6MGV - chains A and B; structure by electron microscopy, 3.10 A resolution.

== Chain A (and B) ==
Molecule: Calcium permeable stress-gated cation channel 1
From: Arabidopsis thaliana
Notes: chain B of this document is another copy of the same molecule, construct and numbering; everything in this record applies to it too
Reference sequence: Q5XEZ5 (CSC1_ARATH); residues 1-771 here = UniProt positions 1-771
Amino-acid sequence (781 residues; row label = number of the first residue in the row):
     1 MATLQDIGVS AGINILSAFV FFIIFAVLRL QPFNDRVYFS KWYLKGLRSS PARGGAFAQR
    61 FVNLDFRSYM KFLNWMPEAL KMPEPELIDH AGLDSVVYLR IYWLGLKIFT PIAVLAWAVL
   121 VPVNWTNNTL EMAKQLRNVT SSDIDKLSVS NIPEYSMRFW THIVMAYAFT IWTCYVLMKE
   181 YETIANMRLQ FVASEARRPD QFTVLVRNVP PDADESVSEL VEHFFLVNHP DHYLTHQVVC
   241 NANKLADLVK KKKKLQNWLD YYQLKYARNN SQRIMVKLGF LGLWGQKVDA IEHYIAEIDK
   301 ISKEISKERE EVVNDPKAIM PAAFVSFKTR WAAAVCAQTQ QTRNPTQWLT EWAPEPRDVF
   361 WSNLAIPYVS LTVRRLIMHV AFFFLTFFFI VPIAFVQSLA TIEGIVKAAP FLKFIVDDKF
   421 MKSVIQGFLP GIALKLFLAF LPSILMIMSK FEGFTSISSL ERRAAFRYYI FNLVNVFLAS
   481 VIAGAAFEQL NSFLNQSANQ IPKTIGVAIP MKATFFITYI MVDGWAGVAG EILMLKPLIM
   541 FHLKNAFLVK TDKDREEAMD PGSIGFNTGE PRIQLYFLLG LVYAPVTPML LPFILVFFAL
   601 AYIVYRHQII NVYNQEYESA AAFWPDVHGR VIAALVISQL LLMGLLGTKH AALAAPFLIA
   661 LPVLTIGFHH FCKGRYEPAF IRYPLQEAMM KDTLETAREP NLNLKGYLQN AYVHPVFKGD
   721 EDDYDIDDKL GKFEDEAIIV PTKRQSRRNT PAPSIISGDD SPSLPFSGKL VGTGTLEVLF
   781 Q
Unresolved in the structure: 1-2, 51-70, 123-155, 402-419, 491-501, 719-781
Sequence notes: cloning artifact (772-781)
Swiss-Prot annotation at these positions:
  - mutagenesis: W75 (W75K: Abolished activation in response to poke without affecting activation in response to stretch), P77 (P77R: Does not affect activation in response to poke or stretch), L80 (L80E: Abolished activation in response to poke without affecting activation in response to stretch), V335 (V335W: Abolished homodimerization, leading to formation of a monomer), K435 (K435I: Abolished activation in response to poke; when associated with I-536), L438 (L438K: Converts the channel into a constitutively active phospholipid scramblase), A439 (A439K: Converts the channel into an osmolarity-sensing phospholipid scramblase), E531 (E531A: Decreases the stretch-activated single-channel conductance by 1.6-fold), K536 (K536I: Abolished activation in response to poke; when associated with I-435)
What the authors report for this chain:
  - contacts within the chain: E531-R572, E531-Y605

== Chain A / chain B interface ==
Residue-residue contacts - 46 pairs, chain A then chain B:
  F224(A) with Q686(B)
  V227(A) with M689(B)
  N228(A) with W331(B), hydrogen bond (backbone-side chain); Q686(B); M689(B)
  H229(A) with W331(B); L685(B)
  P230(A) with M689(B)
  W331(A) with N228(B), hydrogen bond (side chain-backbone); H229(B)
  V335(A) with V335(B), hydrophobic
  Q338(A) with Q338(B); R682(B), hydrogen bond (backbone-side chain)
  T339(A) with R682(B); L685(B)
  Q340(A) with R682(B); P684(B); L685(B), hydrogen bond (backbone-backbone)
  Q341(A) with P684(B); L685(B); Q686(B), hydrogen bond (backbone-backbone)
  T342(A) with P684(B); Q686(B), hydrogen bond
  R343(A) with E687(B), salt bridge
  P345(A) with R675(B); P678(B), hydrophobic
  R675(A) with P345(B)
  P678(A) with P345(B), hydrophobic
  R682(A) with Q338(B), hydrogen bond (side chain-backbone); T339(B); Q340(B)
  P684(A) with Q340(B); Q341(B); T342(B)
  L685(A) with H229(B); T339(B); Q340(B), hydrogen bond (backbone-backbone); Q341(B)
  Q686(A) with F224(B); N228(B); Q341(B), hydrogen bond (backbone-backbone); T342(B), hydrogen bond
  E687(A) with R343(B), salt bridge
  M689(A) with V227(B); N228(B); P230(B)
Other interface residues (no listed pair), chain A (28 interface residues in all): L189, A193, N344, T346, G674, Y683
Other interface residues (no listed pair), chain B (28 interface residues in all): L189, A193, N344, T346, G674, Y683

== In short ==
The chain A/chain B interface involves 28 residues from each chain, with 10 hydrogen bonds and 2 salt bridges.
Polar contacts include R343(A)-E687(B), N228(A)-W331(B) and Q338(A)-R682(B). UniProt lists 9 mutagenesis sites
on chain A. From the paper: contacts within the chain involving E531(A), R572(A) and Y605(A).
Both chains are Calcium permeable stress-gated cation channel 1 (Arabidopsis thaliana). Entry 6MGV (Structure
of mechanically activated ion channel OSCA1.2 in nanodisc) was determined by electron microscopy, deposited
together with 6MGW.
